PDB entry 8WQT | electron microscopy, 2.60 A resolution | chains A and B of the 4 polymer chains in the assembly

[Chain A (and B)]
Name: Toll-like receptor 4
From: Mus musculus
Notes: chain B of this document is another copy of the same molecule, construct and numbering; everything in this record applies to it too
Reference sequence: Q9QUK6 (TLR4_MOUSE); numbering as in UniProt (aligned over 26-629)
Sequence (604 residues; row label = number of the first residue in the row):
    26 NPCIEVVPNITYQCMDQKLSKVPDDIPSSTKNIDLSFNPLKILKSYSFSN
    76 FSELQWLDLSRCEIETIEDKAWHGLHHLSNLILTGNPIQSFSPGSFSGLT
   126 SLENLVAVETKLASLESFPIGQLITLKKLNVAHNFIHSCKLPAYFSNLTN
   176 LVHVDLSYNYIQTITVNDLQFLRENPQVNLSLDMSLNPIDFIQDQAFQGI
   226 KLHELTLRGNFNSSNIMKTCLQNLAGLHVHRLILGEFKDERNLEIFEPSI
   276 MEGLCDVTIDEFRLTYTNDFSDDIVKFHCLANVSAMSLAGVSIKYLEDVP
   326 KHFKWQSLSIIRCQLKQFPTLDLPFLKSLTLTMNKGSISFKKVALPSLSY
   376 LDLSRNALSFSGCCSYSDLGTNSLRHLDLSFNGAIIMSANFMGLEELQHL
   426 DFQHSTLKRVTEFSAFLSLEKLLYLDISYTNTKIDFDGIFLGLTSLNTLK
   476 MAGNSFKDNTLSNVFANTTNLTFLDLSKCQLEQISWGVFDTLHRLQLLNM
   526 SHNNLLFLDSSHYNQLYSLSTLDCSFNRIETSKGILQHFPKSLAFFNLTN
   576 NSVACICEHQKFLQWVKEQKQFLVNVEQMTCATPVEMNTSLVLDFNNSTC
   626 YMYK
Unresolved in the structure: 621-629
Disulfide bonds: C28-C39, C280-C304, C388-C389, C580-C606
Covalent attachments: N-acetylglucosamine (NAG) linked to N34, N75, N172, N204, N237, N307, N492, N524, N572
Ligand contacts: (3R)-3-(tetradecanoyloxy)tetradecanoic acid / (3R)-3-(dodecanoyloxy)tetradecanoic acid / glucosamine 4-phosphate / X6Z: S413, R434, E437, F438

[Chain A / chain B interface]
Pairs across the interface - 5 pairs, chain A then chain B:
  S362(A) with S386(B), hydrogen bond
  S364(A) with S364(B)
  S386(A) with S362(B), hydrogen bond
  N456(A) with N456(B)
  Q505(A) with Q505(B)

[In short]
The chain A/chain B interface involves 5 residues from each chain, with 2 hydrogen bonds. Its one
hydrogen-bonded contact is S362(A)-S386(B). Ligands of chain A: (3R)-3-(tetradecanoyloxy)tetradecanoic acid /
(3R)-3-(dodecanoyloxy)tetradecanoic acid / glucosamine 4-phosphate / X6Z.
Chain A and chain B are both Toll-like receptor 4 (Mus musculus); the structure, Cryo-EM Structure of Mouse
TLR4/MD-2/DLAM1 complex, was determined by electron microscopy together with 9J03, 8WRY, 8WSA, 8WTA and 8WO1
from the same study.
